7X3T - chains I and O of the 20 polymer chains in the assembly; structure by electron microscopy, 5.40 A resolution (low resolution: residue-level contacts below are approximate; hydrogen-bond / salt-bridge calls are withheld).

[Chain I]
Molecule: 354-nt DNA strand
Sequence (354 nucleotides; row label = number of the first residue in the row; numbers below 1 keep their minus sign (DC-9 is residue -9)):
    -9 CCGCGGTACC CTGGAGAATC CCGGTGCCGA GGCCGCTCAA TTGGTCGTAG ACAGCTCTAG
    51 CACCGCTTAA ACGCACGTAC GCGCTGTCCC CCGCGTTTTA ACCGCCAAGG GGATTACTCC
   111 CTAGTCTCCA GGCACGTGTC AGATATATAC ATCCTGAAGC TTGTCGAGAA GCTCGACCTG
   171 GAGAATCCCG GTGCCGAGGC CGCTCAATTG GTCGTAGACA GCTCTAGCAC CGCTTAAACG
   231 CACGTACGCG CTGTCCCCCG CGTTTTAACC GCCAAGGGGA TTACTCCCTA GTCTCCAGGC
   291 ACGTGTCAGA TATATACATC CTGAGCGTAA TCATGGTCAT AGCTGTTTCC TGTG
Not modelled in the structure: -9 to 1, 341-344

[Chain O]
Name: Histone H3
Organism: Xenopus laevis
UniProtKB: A0A310TTQ1 (A0A310TTQ1_XENLA); residues 0-135 here correspond to UniProt positions 1-136 (UniProt number = residue number + 1)
Chain sequence (136 residues; each row starts with the number of its first residue; numbering starts at 0):
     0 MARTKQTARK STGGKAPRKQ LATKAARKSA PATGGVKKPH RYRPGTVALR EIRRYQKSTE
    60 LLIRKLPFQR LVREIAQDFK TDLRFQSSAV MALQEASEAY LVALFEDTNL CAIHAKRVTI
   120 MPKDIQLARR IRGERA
Not modelled in the structure: 0-39, 135

[How chain I and chain O interact]
Pairs across the interface - 22 pairs, chain I then chain O:
  DG217(I) - Arg83(O)
  DG217(I) - Phe84(O)
  DG217(I) - Gln85(O)
  DC218(I) - Arg72(O)
  DC218(I) - Arg83(O)
  DC218(I) - Phe84(O)
  DA227(I) - Arg63(O)
  DA228(I) - Arg63(O)
  DA236(I) - Arg42(O)
  DC237(I) - Val117(O)
  DC237(I) - Thr118(O)
  DG238(I) - Arg116(O)
  DG238(I) - Val117(O)
  DG238(I) - Thr118(O)
  DC239(I) - Arg116(O)
  DC239(I) - Met120(O)
  DC310(I) - Tyr41(O)
  DC311(I) - Arg40(O)
  DC311(I) - Tyr41(O)
  DC311(I) - Arg42(O)
  DC311(I) - Thr45(O)
  DT312(I) - Arg40(O)
Also at the interface, not in a pair above, chain O (14 interface residues in all): Ser86

[Summary]
Chain I and chain O form an interface of 11 and 14 residues respectively.
Here chain I is a 354-nt DNA strand and chain O is Histone H3 (Xenopus laevis). Entry 7X3T (Cryo-EM structure
of ISW1a-dinucleosome) was determined by electron microscopy (same publication as 7X3V, 7X3W and 7X3X).
